PDB entry 8JJT | X-ray diffraction, 1.88 A resolution | chain C

== Chain C ==
Name: TIGR04348 family glycosyltransferase
Organism: Variovorax paradoxus
Reference sequence: A0A952K6X5 (A0A952K6X5_VARPD); numbering as in UniProt (aligned over 1-331)
Amino-acid sequence (331 residues; numbered 1 to 331; the number before each row is that of its first residue):
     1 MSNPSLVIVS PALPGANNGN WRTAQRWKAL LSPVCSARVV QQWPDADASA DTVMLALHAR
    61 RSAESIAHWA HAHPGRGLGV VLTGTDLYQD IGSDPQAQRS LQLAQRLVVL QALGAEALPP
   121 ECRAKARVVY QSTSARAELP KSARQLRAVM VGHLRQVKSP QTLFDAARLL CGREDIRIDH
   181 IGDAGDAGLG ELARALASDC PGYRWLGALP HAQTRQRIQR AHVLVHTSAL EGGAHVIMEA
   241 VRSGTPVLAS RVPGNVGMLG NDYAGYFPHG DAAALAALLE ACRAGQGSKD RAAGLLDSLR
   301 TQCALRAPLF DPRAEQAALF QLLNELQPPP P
Not modelled in the structure: 1, 287-290, 328-331
Sequence notes: conflict Val34 (Ala in A0A952K6X5), Asp47 (Gly in A0A952K6X5), Ser134 (Pro in A0A952K6X5), Glu174 (Gly in A0A952K6X5)
Disulfides: Cys171-Cys200
Small-molecule neighbours: uridine-diphosphate-N-acetylglucosamine (UD1): Asn17, Asn18, Gly19, Asn20, Arg22, Thr23, Leu57, Thr83, Gly84, Thr85, Leu110, Gln131, Val151, His153, Arg155, Val157, Lys158, Ile181, Gly182, Gly207, Ala208, Leu209, Pro210, His211, Thr214, Leu230, Glu231, Gly232, Gly233, Ala234, His235, Val236, Glu239
From the paper describing this entry:
  - binding site for uridine-diphosphate-N-acetylglucosamine: Asn20, Thr23, Val157, Glu231
  - mutagenesis - N20A/T85A, N20A/T83A/T85A, T83A/T85A, K158A, E239A: abolished catalytic activity
  - mutagenesis - L209A (1.5-fold), T214A (1.5-fold): increased catalytic activity
  - specificity-determining residues: Asn20, Thr23, Glu231
  - mutagenesis - E231A: decreased catalytic activity on different UDP-sugars
  - mutagenesis - N20A, T23A, R61A, T83A, T85A, R155A, V157A, V157F, V157I, V157K, V157M, V157R: decreased catalytic activity
  - mutagenesis - N20A/T23A (less than 10%): decreased catalytic activity on different sugar donors
  - mutagenesis - N20A/T23A/E231A: abolished catalytic activity on all tested sugar donors
  - catalytic residues: Lys158

== In short ==
Ligands of chain C: uridine-diphosphate-N-acetylglucosamine. The paper reports the catalytic residue Lys158;
N20A, T23A and R61A, among others, reduce catalytic activity; 22 substitutions were tested in all.
Chain C is TIGR04348 family glycosyltransferase (Variovorax paradoxus); the structure, Structure of SenB in
complex with UDP-GlcNAc at 1.88 Angstroms resolution, was determined by X-ray diffraction, deposited together
with 8JJN, 8JJQ and 8K5U.
